Entry 3KMB (X-ray diffraction, 1.95 A resolution); this record covers chains 1 and 2 of the 3 polymer chains in the assembly.

# Chain 1 (and 2)
Name: Mannose-binding protein-A
Source organism: Rattus norvegicus
Notes: fragment: clostripain fragment; chain 2 of this document is another copy of the same molecule, construct and numbering; everything in this record applies to it too
UniProt: P19999 (MABA_RAT); residues 73-221 here correspond to UniProt positions 90-238 (UniProt number = residue number + 17)
Sequence (149 residues; each row starts with the number of its first residue):
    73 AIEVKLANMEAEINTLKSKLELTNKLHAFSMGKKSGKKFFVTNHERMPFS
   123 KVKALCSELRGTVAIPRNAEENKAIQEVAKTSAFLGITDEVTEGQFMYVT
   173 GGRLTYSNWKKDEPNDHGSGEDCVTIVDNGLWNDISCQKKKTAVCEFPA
Differences from the reference sequence: engineered mutation Lys211 (Ala228 in P19999), Lys212 (Ser229 in P19999), Lys213 (His230 in P19999)
Cystine bridges: Cys128-Cys217, Cys195-Cys209
Metal / ion sites: Ca2+ site 1: Glu84, Glu165, Asp194; Ca2+ site 2: Asp161, Glu165, Asp188, Glu193, Asp194; Ca2+ site 3: Glu185, Asn187, Glu193, Asn205, Asp206 (together with alpha-L-fucopyranose)
Curated features (UniProtKB/Swiss-Prot):
  - region: Glu185 to Glu193 (Calcium-dependent carbohydrate binding)
  - binding site (Ca(2+)): Asp161, Glu165, Glu185, Asn187, Asp188, Glu193, Asp194, Asn205, Asp206

# Interface between chain 1 and chain 2
Residue-residue contacts - 43 pairs, chain 1 then chain 2:
  Ile74(1) with Ile74(2), hydrophobic; Glu75(2); Leu78(2), hydrophobic
  Lys77(1) with Leu78(2); Glu82(2)
  Leu78(1) with Leu78(2), hydrophobic
  Met81(1) with Leu78(2), hydrophobic; Glu82(2); Ile85(2), hydrophobic
  Glu84(1) with Lys89(2), salt bridge
  Ile85(1) with Ile85(2), hydrophobic
  Leu88(1) with Leu88(2), hydrophobic; Lys89(2); Leu92(2), hydrophobic
  Lys91(1) with Leu92(2)
  Leu92(1) with Leu92(2), hydrophobic
  Leu94(1) with Glu130(2); Arg132(2)
  Thr95(1) with Leu92(2); Asn96(2), hydrogen bond
  Lys97(1) with Glu130(2); Leu131(2)
  Leu98(1) with His99(2); Leu131(2); Phe219(2), hydrophobic
  His99(1) with His99(2)
  Phe101(1) with Val113(2); Thr114(2); Asn115(2); Leu127(2), hydrophobic; Leu131(2), hydrophobic; Ala215(2); Cys217(2), hydrophobic
  Ser102(1) with His99(2), hydrogen bond; Met103(2); Val113(2)
  Met103(1) with Met103(2), hydrophobic
  Gly104(1) with Asn115(2)
  Lys105(1) with Asn115(2), hydrogen bond (backbone-side chain)
  Lys106(1) with Asn115(2), hydrogen bond (side chain-backbone); Glu117(2)
  Ser107(1) with Glu117(2), hydrogen bond (backbone-side chain); Leu127(2)
Also at the interface, not in a pair above, chain 2 (27 interface residues in all): Met81, Thr95, Phe111, His116, Met119

# Summary
21 residues of chain 1 face 27 of chain 2 across their interface; the contacts include 5 hydrogen bonds and 1
salt bridge. Polar pairs include Glu84(1)-Lys89(2), Thr95(1)-Asn96(2) and Ser102(1)-His99(2). Curated
annotation (UniProt) lists 9 Ca2+-binding residues on chain 1.
Chain 1 and chain 2 are both Mannose-binding protein-A (Rattus norvegicus); the structure, Complex of
3'-sulfo-lewis-X with a selectin-like mutant of mannose-binding protein A, was determined by X-ray diffraction
together with 1KMB, 2KMB and 4KMB from the same study.
